Entry 6CFZ (electron microscopy, 4.50 A resolution (low resolution: residue-level contacts below are approximate; hydrogen-bond / salt-bridge calls are withheld)); this record covers chains G and I of the 10 polymer chains in the assembly.

== Chain G ==
Name: Hsk3
Source organism: Chaetomium thermophilum
Amino-acid sequence (61 residues; row label = number of the first residue in the row):
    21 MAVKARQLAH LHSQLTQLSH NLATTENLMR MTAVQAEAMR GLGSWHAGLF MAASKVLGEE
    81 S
Not modelled in the structure: 21, 78-81

== Chain I ==
Name: Spc19
Source organism: Chaetomium thermophilum
Reference sequence: G0S0N0 (G0S0N0_CHATD); residue numbers follow UniProt; this construct covers 7-156
Amino-acid sequence (151 residues; numbered 6 to 156; the number before each row is that of its first residue):
     6 MSYADCVCSL RTSLAFLESS VATLDNGVQD FPRLCHVLRT VRHYELIPQT TLAAAEASLR
    66 DEIGPFIQLL LDRAEKHLDR QARRIETLKA RAELNAGRLS QYSGDGHNNG KFSGQGMDFR
   126 KSRPLNGEAA LRAKVVRQRK EALKYSVERL E
Not modelled in the structure: 6, 113-156
Sequence notes: initiating methionine (6)

== How chain G and chain I interact ==
Residue-residue contacts - 18 pairs, chain G then chain I:
  Leu31(G) - Asp10(I)
  Leu31(G) - Cys11(I)
  Gln34(G) - Cys11(I)
  Leu35(G) - Ser14(I)
  Leu38(G) - Ser14(I)
  Leu38(G) - Ser18(I)
  Leu42(G) - Ser18(I)
  Leu42(G) - Phe21(I)
  Thr45(G) - Ser25(I)
  Glu46(G) - Ser24(I)
  Met49(G) - Ser24(I)
  Met49(G) - Ser25(I)
  Met49(G) - Thr28(I)
  Met49(G) - Leu29(I)
  Ala56(G) - Gly32(I)
  Ala56(G) - Phe36(I)
  Glu57(G) - Gly32(I)
  Arg60(G) - Asp35(I)
Interface residues without a listed pair, chain G (14 interface residues in all): Gln27, Arg50, Ala53
Interface residues without a listed pair, chain I (16 interface residues in all): Ser7, Leu15, Thr17, Val33

== Summary ==
Chain G and chain I form an interface of 14 and 16 residues respectively.
Chain G is Hsk3 and chain I is Spc19, both from Chaetomium thermophilum; the structure, Structure of the
DASH/Dam1 complex shows its role at the yeast kinetochore-microtubule interface, was determined by electron
microscopy.
